Entry 8VDZ (electron microscopy, 2.70 A resolution); this record covers chains M and U of the 24 polymer chains in the assembly.

Chain M (and U):
Molecule: Subunit B
Source organism: synthetic construct
Notes: chain U of this document is another copy of the same molecule, construct and numbering; everything in this record applies to it too
Chain sequence (118 residues; each row starts with the number of its first residue):
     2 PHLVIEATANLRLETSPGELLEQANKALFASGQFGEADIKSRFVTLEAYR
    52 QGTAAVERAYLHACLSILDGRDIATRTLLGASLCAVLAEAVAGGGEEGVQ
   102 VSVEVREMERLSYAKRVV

Interface between chain M and chain U:
Pairs across the interface (65; chain M residue first):
  H3(M) with H63(U), hydrogen bond; S103(U), hydrogen bond
  G19(M) with R51(U), hydrogen bond (backbone-side chain)
  L22(M) with A49(U); Y50(U); R51(U)
  E23(M) with R51(U), salt bridge
  N26(M) with R51(U), hydrogen bond (side chain-backbone); G53(U), hydrogen bond (side chain-backbone); T54(U)
  E37(M) with G53(U); T54(U), hydrogen bond (side chain-backbone); A55(U), hydrogen bond (side chain-backbone); R59(U), salt bridge
  A38(M) with Q52(U), hydrogen bond (backbone-side chain); R59(U); Q101(U)
  D39(M) with Q101(U)
  I40(M) with R51(U); Q52(U); G53(U), hydrogen bond (backbone-backbone)
  K41(M) with R51(U); Q52(U); Y61(U); Q101(U), hydrogen bond
  S42(M) with Y50(U); R51(U), hydrogen bond (backbone-backbone); Y61(U), hydrogen bond (backbone-side chain)
  R43(M) with L47(U); A49(U); Y61(U), hydrogen bond
  F44(M) with A49(U), hydrogen bond (backbone-backbone)
  R107(M) with E105(U), salt bridge; R107(U)
  M109(M) with H63(U); E105(U)
  E110(M) with I74(U); R77(U), salt bridge
  L112(M) with I74(U), hydrophobic; T78(U)
  S113(M) with I74(U); R77(U); T78(U); V106(U)
  Y114(M) with H63(U); S103(U), hydrogen bond; V104(U)
  A115(M) with G81(U); C85(U), hydrophobic; S103(U); V104(U), hydrogen bond (backbone-backbone)
  K116(M) with Q101(U); V102(U)
  R117(M) with C85(U); A86(U); A89(U); V100(U); Q101(U); V102(U), hydrogen bond (backbone-backbone)
  V118(M) with V100(U)
  V119(M) with A89(U), hydrophobic; V92(U), hydrophobic; G99(U); V100(U), hydrogen bond (backbone-backbone); V102(U), hydrophobic
Interface residues without a listed pair, chain M (27 interface residues in all): P18, K27, F30
Interface residues without a listed pair, chain U (29 interface residues in all): A82

Overview:
27 residues of chain M and 29 residues of chain U are in contact, with 18 hydrogen bonds and 4 salt bridges.
Among the polar pairs are E23(M)-R51(U), E37(M)-R59(U) and R107(M)-E105(U).
Chain M and chain U are both Subunit B (synthetic construct); the structure, A designed tetrahedral protein
scaffold - DARP14, was determined by electron microscopy (same publication as 8VE7).
